6NTS - chains A and C of the 3 polymer chains in the assembly; structure by electron microscopy, 3.63 A resolution.

[Chain A]
Protein: Serine/threonine-protein phosphatase 2A 65 kDa regulatory subunit A alpha isoform
From: Homo sapiens
UniProt: P30153 (2AAA_HUMAN); residues 1-589 here = UniProt positions 1-589
Chain sequence (589 residues; row label = number of the first residue in the row):
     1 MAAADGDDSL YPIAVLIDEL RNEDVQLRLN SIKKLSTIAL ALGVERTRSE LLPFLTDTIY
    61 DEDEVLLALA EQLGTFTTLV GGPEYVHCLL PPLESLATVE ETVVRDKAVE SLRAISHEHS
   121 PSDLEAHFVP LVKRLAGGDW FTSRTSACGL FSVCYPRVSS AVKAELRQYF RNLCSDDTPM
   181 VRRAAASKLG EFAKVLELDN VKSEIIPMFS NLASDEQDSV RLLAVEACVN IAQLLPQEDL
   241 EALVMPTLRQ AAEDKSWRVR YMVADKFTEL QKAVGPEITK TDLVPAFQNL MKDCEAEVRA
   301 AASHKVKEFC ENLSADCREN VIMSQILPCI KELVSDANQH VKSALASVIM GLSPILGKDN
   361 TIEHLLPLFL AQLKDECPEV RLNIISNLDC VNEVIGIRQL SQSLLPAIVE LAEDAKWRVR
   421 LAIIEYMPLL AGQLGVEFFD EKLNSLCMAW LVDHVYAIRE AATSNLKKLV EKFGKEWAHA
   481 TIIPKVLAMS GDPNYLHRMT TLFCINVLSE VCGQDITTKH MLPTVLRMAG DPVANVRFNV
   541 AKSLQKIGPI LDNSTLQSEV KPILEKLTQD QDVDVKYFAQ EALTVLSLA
Not modelled in the structure: 1-6
Ligand contacts: L2J (N-[(1R,2R,3S)-2-hydroxy-3-(10H-phenoxazin-10-yl)cyclohexyl]-4-(trifluoromethoxy)benzene-1-sulfonamide): Asp61, Asp63, Val99, Glu100, Glu101, Thr102, Val103
Curated features (UniProtKB/Swiss-Prot):
  - modified residue: Ala2 (N-acetylalanine), Lys280 (N6-acetyllysine)
Reported in the primary citation:
  - binding site for L2J: Glu100, Glu101, Thr102, Val103
  - disease-associated variants - R183W: decreased binding to Serine/threonine-protein phosphatase 2A 56 kDa regulatory subunit alpha isoform
  - disease-associated variants - R183W: abolished growth in response to DT-061

[Chain C]
Protein: Serine/threonine-protein phosphatase 2A catalytic subunit alpha isoform
From: Homo sapiens
Notes: EC 3.1.3.16
UniProt: P67775 (PP2AA_HUMAN); the author numbering skips numbers that UniProt does not, so the offset changes along the chain: 1-294 = UniProt 1-294; 300-306 = UniProt 295-301
Chain sequence (304 residues; each row starts with the number of its first residue; note: 5 numbers in that range are skipped by the numbering (no residue carries them; nothing is unmodelled there)):
     1 MDEKVFTKEL DQWIEQLNEC KQLSESQVKS LCEKAKEILT KESNVQEVRC PVTVCGDVHG
    61 QFHDLMELFR IGGKSPDTNY LFMGDYVNRG YYSVETVTLL VALKVRYRER ITILRGNHES
   121 RQITQVYGFY DECLRKYGNA NVWKYFTDLF DYLPLTALVD GQIFCLHGGL SPSIDTLDHI
   181 RALDRLQEVP HEGPMCDLLW SDPDDRGGWG ISPRGAGYTF GQDISETFNH ANGLTLVSRA
   241 HQLVMEGYNW CHDRNVVTIF SAPNYCYRCG NQAAIMELDD TLKYSFLQFD PAPR
   300 RGEPHVTYFX
Not modelled in the structure: 1, 300-306
Modified residues: MLL (methyl L-leucinate) at position 309
Sequence notes: conflict Asn88 (Asp in P67775); expression tag (307-309)
Ion coordination: Mn2+ site 1: His59, Asp85; Mn2+ site 2: Asp85, Asn117, His167, His241
Curated features (UniProtKB/Swiss-Prot):
  - active site: His118 (Proton donor)
  - binding site (Mn(2+)): Asp57, His59, Asp85, Asn117, His167, His241
  - binding site (Zn(2+)): Asp57, His59, Asp85
  - binding site (Fe(3+)): Asp85, Asn117, His167, His241
Reported in the primary citation:
  - binding site for L2J: Tyr307, Phe308

[Chain A / chain C interface]
Residue-residue contacts (25; chain A residue first):
  Val25(A) with MLL_309(C)
  Asp63(A) with Tyr307(C); Phe308(C)
  Glu64(A) with MLL_309(C)
  Trp417(A) with Glu67(C), hydrogen bond; Ile71(C)
  Arg418(A) with Glu67(C), salt bridge; Pro293(C)
  Val455(A) with Ile71(C)
  Tyr456(A) with Arg70(C); Ile71(C)
  Ala457(A) with Arg70(C)
  Pro493(A) with Asp280(C)
  Asn494(A) with Asp279(C)
  Tyr495(A) with Thr78(C), hydrogen bond; Asp280(C)
  Leu496(A) with Glu277(C)
  Met499(A) with Asp77(C)
  Val533(A) with Asp280(C)
  Asn535(A) with Asp77(C), hydrogen bond (side chain-backbone)
  Phe538(A) with Arg110(C)
  Asp572(A) with Arg110(C), salt bridge
  Asp574(A) with Arg110(C), salt bridge
  Tyr577(A) with Thr7(C); Arg106(C)
Interface residues without a listed pair, chain A (24 interface residues in all): Lys416, His454, Arg498, Phe503, Lys542
Interface residues without a listed pair, chain C (26 interface residues in all): Asp11, Pro51, Thr53, Gly72, Gly73, Lys74, Pro76, Asn79, Tyr107, Leu287, Asp290

[In short]
24 residues of chain A face 26 of chain C across their interface, with 3 hydrogen bonds and 3 salt bridges.
Polar pairs include Arg418(A)-Glu67(C), Asp572(A)-Arg110(C) and Asp574(A)-Arg110(C). The paper reports a
binding site for L2J at Glu100(A), Glu101(A) and Tyr307(C) among others; R183W of chain A reduces binding to
Serine/threonine-protein phosphatase 2A 56 kDa regulatory subunit alpha isoform.
Here chain A is Serine/threonine-protein phosphatase 2A 65 kDa regulatory subunit A alpha isoform and chain C
is Serine/threonine-protein phosphatase 2A catalytic subunit alpha isoform, both from Homo sapiens. Entry 6NTS
(Protein Phosphatase 2A (Aalpha-B56alpha-Calpha) holoenzyme in complex with a Small Molecule Activator of PP2A
(SMAP)) was determined by electron microscopy.
